PDB entry 9ITT | electron microscopy, 2.96 A resolution | chains B and F of the 26 polymer chains in the assembly

Chain B:
Molecule: ATP synthase subunit alpha
Organism: Chloroflexus aurantiacus J-10-fl
Notes: EC 7.1.2.2
Reference sequence: A9WGS6 (ATPA_CHLAA); residue numbers follow UniProt; this construct covers 1-522
Amino-acid sequence (522 residues; numbered 1 to 522; the number before each row is that of its first residue):
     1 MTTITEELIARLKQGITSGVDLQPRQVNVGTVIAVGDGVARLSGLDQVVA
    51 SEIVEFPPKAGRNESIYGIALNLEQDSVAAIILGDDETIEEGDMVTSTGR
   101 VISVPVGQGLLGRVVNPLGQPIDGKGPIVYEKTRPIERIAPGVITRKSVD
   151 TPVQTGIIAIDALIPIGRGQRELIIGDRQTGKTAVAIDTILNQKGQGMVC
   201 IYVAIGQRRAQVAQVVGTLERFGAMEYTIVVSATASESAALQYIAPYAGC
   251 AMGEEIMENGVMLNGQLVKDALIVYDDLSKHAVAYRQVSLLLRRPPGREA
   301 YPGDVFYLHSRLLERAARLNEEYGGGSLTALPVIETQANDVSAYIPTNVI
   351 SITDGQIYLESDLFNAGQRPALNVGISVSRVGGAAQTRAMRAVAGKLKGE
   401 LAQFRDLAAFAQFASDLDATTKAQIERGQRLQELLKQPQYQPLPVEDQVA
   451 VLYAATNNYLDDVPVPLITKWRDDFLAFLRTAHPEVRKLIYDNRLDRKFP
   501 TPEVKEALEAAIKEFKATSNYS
Disordered / not traced: 1-22, 521-522
Ion coordination: Mg2+: T183 (together with ATP)
Residues lining bound ligands:
  - ADP (adenosine-5'-diphosphate): S379, R380, V381, G382
  - ATP (adenosine-5'-triphosphate): R178, Q179, T180, G181, K182, T183, A184, E335, F364, R369, P370, Q437, P438, Q439
Swiss-Prot annotation at these positions:
  - binding site (ATP): G176 to T183
  - site: S377 (Required for activity)

Chain F:
Molecule: ATP synthase subunit beta
Organism: Chloroflexus aurantiacus J-10-fl
Notes: EC 7.1.2.2
Reference sequence: A9WGS4 (ATPB_CHLAA); numbering as in UniProt (aligned over 1-471)
Amino-acid sequence (471 residues; row label = number of the first residue in the row):
     1 MPAKGVIQEIIGVVIRAKFPEDEVPEIYNAIEIPLGNGDRLVCEVQQQLG
    51 NGVVKAVAMGSTDGLRRGLEVIDTGRPIAVPVGPATLGRVFNVLGDPIDG
   101 MGPIGPEVERRPIHRDPPSFEEQNTQAQIFETGIKVIDLIAPFTRGGKTA
   151 IFGGAGVGKTVVIQELIANIAKEQSGFSVFAGVGERSREGNDLIHEMKEA
   201 RIDENTTVFDKTVMVFGQMNEPPGARLRVGLTALTMAEYFRDEGRDILLF
   251 IDNIFRFVQAGSEVSSLLGRMPSQVGYQPTLGTEMGELQERITSTKRGSI
   301 TSMQAVYVPADDYTDPAPATVFSHLDATISLERSIAERAIFPAVDPLAST
   351 SRILDPNIVGEEHYRVAQEVKRVLQRYKDLKDIIAILGMEELSDEDKLTV
   401 QRARKIELFFSQPFTVAQQFTGRPGKYVPVKKTVESFARLLNGEGDHIPE
   451 SFFYMQGDFDDVLAAYEASQK
Disordered / not traced: 1-2, 471
Residues lining bound ligands:
  - ADP (adenosine-5'-diphosphate): G154, A155, G156, V157, G158, K159, T160, V161, E185, R186, F341, Q412, F414, A417, F420, T421, M455
  - ATP (adenosine-5'-triphosphate): S351, R352, Y364
Swiss-Prot annotation at these positions:
  - binding site (ATP): G153 to T160

Interface between chain B and chain F:
Contacting residue pairs (79; chain B residue first):
  I33(B) - L49(F)
  I33(B) - G50(F)
  A34(B) - Q48(F)
  V35(B) - I27(F)  hydrophobic
  V35(B) - Q47(F)
  V35(B) - Q48(F)  hydrogen bond (backbone-backbone)
  G36(B) - Q47(F)
  D37(B) - Q47(F)  hydrogen bond
  D37(B) - R270(F)  salt bridge
  D37(B) - T280(F)
  D85(B) - D116(F)
  D86(B) - I27(F)
  E87(B) - I27(F)
  I89(B) - I27(F)
  E90(B) - V24(F)
  E90(B) - E26(F)
  E90(B) - Q48(F)
  E91(B) - Q48(F)  hydrogen bond (backbone-side chain)
  I122(B) - F120(F)
  I122(B) - E121(F)
  G124(B) - E121(F)
  R178(B) - F322(F)
  Q179(B) - T350(F)  hydrogen bond
  R208(B) - K148(F)
  R208(B) - E290(F)
  R208(B) - S323(F)
  R208(B) - H324(F)
  R208(B) - D326(F)  salt bridge
  R209(B) - P117(F)
  R209(B) - P118(F)  hydrogen bond (side chain-backbone)
  R209(B) - S119(F)
  R209(B) - F120(F)
  R209(B) - Q123(F)
  R209(B) - E290(F)  hydrogen bond (backbone-side chain)
  A210(B) - Q123(F)
  V212(B) - F120(F)
  A213(B) - F120(F)
  A213(B) - Q123(F)
  A213(B) - T125(F)
  Q214(B) - T125(F)  hydrogen bond (side chain-backbone)
  Q214(B) - R352(F)  hydrogen bond
  V216(B) - F120(F)  hydrophobic
  A235(B) - G286(F)
  A235(B) - E290(F)
  A235(B) - H324(F)
  S236(B) - P117(F)
  S236(B) - G286(F)
  S236(B) - E290(F)
  K280(B) - S323(F)
  R286(B) - Q274(F)  hydrogen bond
  Q287(B) - P279(F)
  Q287(B) - T280(F)
  Q287(B) - T283(F)  hydrogen bond
  L290(B) - M271(F)
  L290(B) - P272(F)
  L290(B) - S273(F)
  L290(B) - P279(F)  hydrophobic
  L291(B) - T280(F)
  R293(B) - G269(F)  hydrogen bond (side chain-backbone)
  R293(B) - M271(F)
  R294(B) - M271(F)
  P296(B) - M271(F)  hydrophobic
  E299(B) - Q274(F)
  A300(B) - Q274(F)
  Q337(B) - T314(F)
  Q337(B) - A319(F)
  A338(B) - T314(F)
  D362(B) - Q375(F)  hydrogen bond (backbone-side chain)
  N365(B) - L347(F)  hydrogen bond (side chain-backbone)
  N365(B) - K371(F)
  N365(B) - R372(F)  hydrogen bond (backbone-backbone)
  N365(B) - Q375(F)
  A366(B) - R372(F)
  A366(B) - Q375(F)
  R369(B) - Q368(F)  hydrogen bond
  Q412(B) - I383(F)
  Q412(B) - D396(F)
  F413(B) - I383(F)  hydrophobic
  F413(B) - E391(F)
Also at the interface, not in a pair above, chain B (47 interface residues in all): V114, D123, Q211, A239, G367
Also at the interface, not in a pair above, chain F (63 interface residues in all): E21, P25, Y28, Q46, G52, G282, E287, I292, T293, Y313, L325, T328, S330, A348, Y364, K378, L380, L387, L392, S393

Summary:
47 residues of chain B and 63 residues of chain F are in contact; the contacts include 15 hydrogen bonds and 2
salt bridges. Polar pairs include D37(B)-R270(F), R208(B)-D326(F) and D37(B)-Q47(F). ATP is bound between
chain B and chain F. Ligands of chain B: ADP.
Here chain B is ATP synthase subunit alpha and chain F is ATP synthase subunit beta, both from Chloroflexus
aurantiacus J-10-fl. Entry 9ITT (Chloroflexus aurantiacus ADP-bound ATP synthase, state 2) was determined by
electron microscopy (same publication as 9ITJ, 9ITK, 9ITL, 9ITM, 9ITN, 9ITO and 11 further entries).
